Entry 6V3E (electron microscopy, 4.40 A resolution (low resolution: residue-level contacts below are approximate; hydrogen-bond / salt-bridge calls are withheld)); this record covers chains sN1 and i of the 20 polymer chains in the assembly.

# Chain sN1
Molecule: 16s Ribosomal RNA
Organism: Acinetobacter baumannii
Sequence (1544 nucleotides; numbered 1 to 1544; the number before each row is that of its first residue):
     1 UUUAACUGAA GAGUUUGAUC AUGGCUCAGA UUGAACGCUG GCGGCAGGCU UAACACAUGC
    61 AAGUCGAGCG GGGGAAGGUA GCUUGCUACC GGACCUAGCG GCGGACGGGU GAGUAAUGCU
   121 UAGGAAUCUG CCUAUUAGUG GGGGACAACA UCUCGAAAGG GAUGCUAAUA CCGCAUACGU
   181 CCUACGGGAG AAAGCAGGGG AUCUUCGGAC CUUGCGCUAA UAGAUGAGCC UAAGUCGGAU
   241 UAGCUAGUUG GUGGGGUAAA GGCCUACCAA GGCGACGAUC UGUAGCGGGU CUGAGAGGAU
   301 GAUCCGCCAC ACUGGGACUG AGACACGGCC CAGACUCCUA CGGGAGGCAG CAGUGGGGAA
   361 UAUUGGACAA UGGGGGGAAC CCUGAUCCAG CCAUGCCGCG UGUGUGAAGA AGGCCUUAUG
   421 GUUGUAAAGC ACUUUAAGCG AGGAGGAGGC UACUCUAGUU AAUACCUAGG GAUAGUGGAC
   481 GUUACUCGCA GAAUAAGCAC CGGCUAACUC UGUGCCAGCA GCCGCGGUAA UACAGAGGGU
   541 GCGAGCGUUA AUCGGAUUUA CUGGGCGUAA AGCGUGCGUA GGCGGCUUAU UAAGUCGGAU
   601 GUGAAAUCCC CGAGCUUAAC UUGGGAAUUG CAUUCGAUAC UGGUGAGCUA GAGUAUGGGA
   661 GAGGAUGGUA GAAUUCCAGG UGUAGCGGUG AAAUGCGUAG AGAUCUGGAG GAAUACCGAU
   721 GGCGAAGGCA GCCAUCUGGC CUAAUACUGA CGCUGAGGUA CGAAAGCAUG GGGAGCAAAC
   781 AGGAUUAGAU ACCCUGGUAG UCCAUGCCGU AAACGAUGUC UACUAGCCGU UGGGGCCUUU
   841 GAGGCUUUAG UGGCGCAGCU AACGCGAUAA GUAGACCGCC UGGGGAGUAC GGUCGCAAGA
   901 CUAAAACUCA AAUGAAUUGA CGGGGGCCCG CACAAGCGGU GGAGCAUGUG GUUUAAUUCG
   961 AUGXAACGCG AAGAACCUUA CCUGGCCUUG ACAUACUAGA AACUUUCCAG AGAUGGAUUG
  1021 GUGCCUUCGG GAAUCUAGAU ACAGGUGCUG CAUGGCUGUC GUCAGCUCGU GUCGUGAGAU
  1081 GUUGGGUUAA GUCCCGCAAC GAGCGCAACC CUUUUCCUUA CUUGCCAGCA UUUCGGAUGG
  1141 GAACUUUAAG GAUACUGCCA GUGACAAACU GGAGGAAGGC GGGGACGACG UCAAGUCAUC
  1201 AUGGCCCUUA CGGCCAGGGC UACACACGUG CUACAAUGGU CGGUACAAAG GGUUGCUACA
  1261 CAGCGAUGUG AUGCUAAUCU CAAAAAGCCG AUCGUAGUCC GGAUUGGAGU CUGCAACUCG
  1321 ACUCCAUGAA GUCGGAAUCG CUAGUAAUCG CGGAUCAGAA UGCCGCGGUG AAUACGUUCC
  1381 CGGGCCUUGU ACACACCGCC CGUCACACCA UGGGAGUUUG UUGCACCAGA AGUAGCUAGC
  1441 CUAACUGCAA AGAGGGCGGU UACCACGGUG UGGCCGAUGA CUGGGGUGAA GUCGUAACAA
  1501 GGUAGCCGUA GGGGAACCUG CGGCUGGAUC ACCUCCUUAA CGAA
Not modelled in the structure: 1-2, 1531-1544
Covalently attached groups: covalent link PSU_513-A530
Modified residues: PSU (pseudouridine-5'-monophosphate) at position 513, 7MG (7N-methyl-8-hydroguanosine-5'-monophosphate) at position 524, 2MG (2N-methylguanosine-5'-monophosphate) at position 963, 5MC (5-methylcytidine-5'-monophosphate) at position 964, 2MG (2N-methylguanosine-5'-monophosphate) at position 1204, 4OC (4n,o2'-methylcytidine-5'-monophosphate) at position 1399, UR3 (3-methyluridine-5'-monophoshate) at position 1495, MA6 (6N-dimethyladenosine-5'-monophoshate) at position 1515, MA6 (6N-dimethyladenosine-5'-monophoshate) at position 1516

# Chain i
Protein: 30S ribosomal protein S9
Organism: Acinetobacter baumannii
UniProt: V5VBA5 (V5VBA5_ACIBA); residues 1-128 here = UniProt positions 1-128
Amino-acid sequence (128 residues; numbered 1 to 128; the number before each row is that of its first residue):
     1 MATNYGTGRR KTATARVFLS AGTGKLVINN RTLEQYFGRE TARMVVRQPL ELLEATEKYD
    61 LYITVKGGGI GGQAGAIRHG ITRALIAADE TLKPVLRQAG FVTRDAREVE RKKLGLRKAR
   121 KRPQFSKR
Not modelled in the structure: 1

# Chain sN1 / chain i interface
Pairs across the interface (93; chain sN1 residue first):
  G939(sN1) with Gln124(i)
  U940(sN1) with Gln124(i)
  2MG_963(sN1) with Lys127(i); Arg128(i)
  5MC_964(sN1) with Phe125(i)
  C967(sN1) with Arg128(i)
  U1114(sN1) with Arg104(i); Ala106(i)
  U1115(sN1) with Arg9(i); Arg83(i); Arg104(i)
  C1116(sN1) with Arg9(i); Arg83(i)
  A1127(sN1) with Ala2(i); Phe18(i); Tyr62(i)
  A1143(sN1) with Arg16(i)
  C1144(sN1) with Tyr5(i); Arg16(i)
  U1145(sN1) with Tyr5(i); Arg9(i); Thr14(i); Arg16(i); Lys66(i)
  U1146(sN1) with Arg9(i)
  G1175(sN1) with Lys93(i); Arg97(i)
  A1176(sN1) with Lys93(i); Arg97(i); Val102(i); Thr103(i)
  A1177(sN1) with Arg97(i); Thr103(i)
  G1183(sN1) with Glu110(i)
  G1184(sN1) with Lys113(i)
  G1228(sN1) with Ser126(i)
  U1229(sN1) with Arg117(i); Gln124(i); Ser126(i)
  G1230(sN1) with Arg117(i); Gln124(i)
  A1245(sN1) with Arg31(i)
  C1246(sN1) with Gly68(i); Gln73(i)
  A1247(sN1) with Lys66(i); Gly67(i); Gly68(i)
  U1338(sN1) with Lys127(i)
  C1339(sN1) with Gln124(i); Phe125(i); Lys127(i)
  G1340(sN1) with Arg122(i)
  C1341(sN1) with Arg120(i); Arg122(i)
  U1342(sN1) with Arg120(i)
  A1343(sN1) with Arg120(i)
  G1344(sN1) with Arg10(i); Arg107(i); Glu108(i); Val109(i)
  U1345(sN1) with Val109(i); Glu110(i); Arg120(i)
  A1346(sN1) with Lys118(i); Ala119(i); Arg120(i); Lys121(i)
  A1347(sN1) with Lys118(i); Lys121(i)
  U1348(sN1) with Lys118(i)
  G1362(sN1) with Arg117(i)
  C1363(sN1) with Arg117(i)
  C1364(sN1) with Lys112(i); Leu114(i); Gly115(i); Leu116(i)
  G1365(sN1) with Arg111(i); Lys112(i); Lys113(i)
  C1366(sN1) with Arg111(i); Lys112(i)
  G1367(sN1) with Thr12(i); Val109(i)
  G1368(sN1) with Lys11(i); Thr12(i); Gly68(i); Gly69(i)
  U1369(sN1) with Lys11(i); Gly69(i); Ile70(i); Gly71(i); Gly72(i)
  G1370(sN1) with Lys11(i)
Other interface residues (no listed pair), chain sN1 (53 interface residues in all): A965, G968, U1113, C1126, G1182, C1227, A1248, G1287, C1288
Other interface residues (no listed pair), chain i (53 interface residues in all): Thr7, Tyr36, Gly38, Arg39, Asp105, Pro123

# Overview
Chain sN1 and chain i each contribute 53 residues to their interface.
Here chain sN1 is 16s Ribosomal RNA and chain i is 30S ribosomal protein S9, both from Acinetobacter
baumannii. Entry 6V3E (Cryo-EM structure of the Acinetobacter baumannii Ribosome: 30S subunit) was determined
by electron microscopy.
